PDB entry 9H9N | electron microscopy, 3.10 A resolution | chains A and O of the 13 polymer chains in the assembly

Chain A:
Molecule: 16S RNA
Organism: Escherichia coli
Sequence (1541 nucleotides; row label = number of the first residue in the row; note: 1 number in that range is skipped by the numbering (no residue carries it; nothing is unmodelled there)):
     1 AAAUUGAAGA GUUUGAUCAU GGCUCAGAUU GAACGCUGGC GGCAGGCCUA ACACAUGCAA
    61 GUCGAACGGU AACAGGAAGA AGCUUGCUUC UUUGCUGACG AGUGGCGGAC GGGUGAGUAA
   121 UGUCUGGGAA ACUGCCUGAU GGAGGGGGAU AACUACUGGA AACGGUAGCU AAUACCGCAU
   181 AACGUCGCAA GACCAAAGAG GGGGACCUUC GGGCCUCUUG CCAUCGGAUG UGCCCAGAUG
   241 GGAUUAGCUA GUAGGUGGGG UAACGGCUCA CCUAGGCGAC GAUCCCUAGC UGGUCUGAGA
   301 GGAUGACCAG CCACACUGGA ACUGAGACAC GGUCCAGACU CCUACGGGAG GCAGCAGUGG
   361 GGAAUAUUGC ACAAUGGGCG CAAGCCUGAU GCAGCCAUGC CGCGUGUAUG AAGAAGGCCU
   421 UCGGGUUGUA AAGUACUUUC AGCGGGGAGG AAGGGAGUAA AGUUAAUACC UUUGCUCAUU
   481 GACGUUACCC GCAGAAGAAG CACCGGCUAA CUCCGUGCCA GCAGCCXCGG UAAUACGGAG
   541 GGUGCAAGCG UUAAUCGGAA UUACUGGGCG UAAAGCGCAC GCAGGCGGUU UGUUAAGUCA
   601 GAUGUGAAAU CCCCGGGCUC AACCUGGGAA CUGCAUCUGA UACUGGCAAG CUUGAGUCUC
   661 GUAGAGGGGG GUAGAAUUCC AGGUGUAGCG GUGAAAUGCG UAGAGAUCUG GAGGAAUACC
   721 GGUGGCGAAG GCGGCCCCCU GGACGAAGAC UGACGCUCAG GUGCGAAAGC GUGGGGAGCA
   781 AACAGGAUUA GAUACCCUGG UAGUCCACGC CGUAAACGAU GUCGACUUGG AGGUUGUGCC
   841 CUUGAGGCGU GGCUUCCGGA GCUAACGCGU UAAGUCGACC GCCUGGGGAG UACGGCCGCA
   901 AGGUUAAAAC UCAAAUGAAU UGACGGGGGC
   932 CCGCACAAGC GGUGGAGCAU GUGGUUUAAU UCGAUGXAAC GCGAAGAACC UUACCUGGUC
   992 UUGACAUCCA CGGAAGUUUU CAGAGAUGAG AAUGUGCCUU CGGGAACCGU GAGACAGGUG
  1052 CUGCAUGGCU GUCGUCAGCU CGUGUUGUGA AAUGUUGGGU UAAGUCCCGC AACGAGCGCA
  1112 ACCCUUAUCC UUUGUUGCCA GCGGUCCGGC CGGGAACUCA AAGGAGACUG CCAGUGAUAA
  1172 ACUGGAGGAA GGUGGGGAUG ACGUCAAGUC AUCAUGGCCC UUACGACCAG GGCUACACAC
  1232 GUGCUACAAU GGCGCAUACA AAGAGAAGCG ACCUCGCGAG AGCAAGCGGA CCUCAUAAAG
  1292 UGCGUCGUAG UCCGGAUUGG AGUCUGCAAC UCGACUCCAU GAAGUCGGAA UCGCUAGUAA
  1352 UCGUGGAUCA GAAUGCCACG GUGAAUACGU UCCCGGCCUU GUACACACCG CCCGUXACAC
  1412 CAUGGGAGUG GGUUGCAAAA GAAGUAGGUA GCUUAACCUU CGGGAGGGCG CUUACCACUU
  1472 UGUGAUUCAU GACUGGGGUG AAGUCGUAAC AAGGUAACCG UAGGGGAACC UGCGGUUGGA
  1532 UCACCUCCUU A
Unresolved in the structure: 932-1386, 1535-1542
Modified / non-standard residues: PSU (pseudouridine-5'-monophosphate) at position 516, G7M (N7-methyl-guanosine-5'-monophosphate) at position 527, 2MG (2N-methylguanosine-5'-monophosphate) at position 967, 5MC (5-methylcytidine-5'-monophosphate) at position 968, 2MG (2N-methylguanosine-5'-monophosphate) at position 1208, 4OC (4n,o2'-methylcytidine-5'-monophosphate) at position 1402, 5MC (5-methylcytidine-5'-monophosphate) at position 1407, UR3 (3-methyluridine-5'-monophoshate) at position 1498, 2MG (2N-methylguanosine-5'-monophosphate) at position 1516, MA6 (6N-dimethyladenosine-5'-monophoshate) at position 1518, MA6 (6N-dimethyladenosine-5'-monophoshate) at position 1519
Bound ions: Mg2+ site 1 near G21 (its only coordinating residue here); Mg2+ site 2 near C48 (its only coordinating residue here); Mg2+ site 3 near A53 (its only coordinating residue here); Mg2+ site 4: A59, U387; Mg2+ site 5 near G100 (its only coordinating residue here); K+ site 1: G104, G105; Mg2+ site 6: A109, G331; Mg2+ site 7: A116, G117, G289; Mg2+ site 8 near C135 (its only coordinating residue here); K+ site 2: G145, A197; Mg2+ site 9: A174, C175; Mg2+ site 10: U180, A195; 32 more Mg2+ sites not listed; 4 more K+ sites not listed
Residues lining bound ligands: A1IC4 ((2S,3S)-2-[[(2S)-2-[[(2S,4S)-5-aminocarbonyloxy-4-oxidanyl-2-[[(2S,3R)-3-oxidanylpiperidin-2-yl]carbonylamino]pentanoyl]amino]-3-(1H-imidazol-4-yl)propanoyl]amino]-3-(2-chloranyl-1H-imidazol-4-yl)-3-oxidanyl-propanoic acid): U692, G693, U788, U789, G791, A792, A794, C795, C796, U1506

Chain O:
Molecule: Small ribosomal subunit protein uS15
Organism: Escherichia coli
UniProtKB: P0ADZ4 (RS15_ECOLI); residue numbers follow UniProt; this construct covers 1-89
Amino-acid sequence (89 residues; each row starts with the number of its first residue):
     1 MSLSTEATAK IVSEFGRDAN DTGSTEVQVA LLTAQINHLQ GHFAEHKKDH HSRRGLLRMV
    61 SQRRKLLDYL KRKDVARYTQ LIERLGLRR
Unresolved in the structure: 1
Bound ions: K+: Ser52 (shared with U740(A) of chain A)

Chain A / chain O interface:
Residue-residue contacts - 47 pairs, chain A then chain O:
  C580(A) - Leu57(O)  sugar contact
  G581(A) - Ser61(O)  phosphate contact
  G656(A) - Gly23(O)  base contact
  G656(A) - Gln28(O)  hydrogen bond to the sugar
  G656(A) - Gln62(O)  sugar contact
  U657(A) - Thr22(O)  hydrogen bond to the sugar
  U657(A) - Gln28(O)  sugar contact
  U657(A) - Leu31(O)  sugar contact
  C658(A) - Thr22(O)  sugar contact
  U659(A) - Thr8(O)  phosphate contact
  G666(A) - His51(O)  sugar contact
  G666(A) - Ser52(O)  base contact
  G667(A) - His42(O)  base contact
  G667(A) - Asp49(O)  hydrogen bond to the sugar
  G668(A) - His46(O)  hydrogen bond to the base
  G668(A) - Asp49(O)  sugar contact
  A728(A) - Arg54(O)  salt bridge to the phosphate
  G730(A) - His51(O)  base contact
  C739(A) - His42(O)  hydrogen bond to the sugar
  U740(A) - Ser2(O)  hydrogen bond to the phosphate
  U740(A) - His38(O)  phosphate contact
  U740(A) - Leu39(O)  phosphate contact
  U740(A) - His42(O)  sugar contact
  U740(A) - Ser52(O)  hydrogen bond to the sugar
  G741(A) - Ser2(O)  phosphate contact
  G741(A) - His51(O)  sugar contact
  G741(A) - Ser52(O)  sugar contact
  G741(A) - Gly55(O)  sugar contact
  A749(A) - Asn20(O)  hydrogen bond to the sugar
  A749(A) - Thr22(O)  base contact
  C750(A) - Asn20(O)  sugar contact
  C750(A) - Asp21(O)  sugar contact
  C750(A) - Thr22(O)  hydrogen bond to the sugar
  C750(A) - Gly23(O)  hydrogen bond to the sugar
  C750(A) - Ser24(O)  sugar contact
  U751(A) - Asp21(O)  sugar contact
  U751(A) - Gly23(O)  sugar contact
  U751(A) - Ser24(O)  sugar contact
  G752(A) - Tyr69(O)  sugar contact
  A753(A) - Tyr69(O)  hydrogen bond to the phosphate
  A753(A) - Lys73(O)  salt bridge to the phosphate
  C754(A) - Leu66(O)  sugar contact
  C754(A) - Tyr69(O)  sugar contact
  C754(A) - Arg72(O)  salt bridge to the phosphate
  G755(A) - Lys65(O)  phosphate contact
  C764(A) - His50(O)  sugar contact
  C808(A) - Lys48(O)  salt bridge to the phosphate
Also at the interface, not in a pair above, chain A (28 interface residues in all): A579, C660, G669, A729, G742
Also at the interface, not in a pair above, chain O (33 interface residues in all): Thr5, Thr25, Gln35, Arg58, Met59

In short:
Chain A and chain O form an interface of 28 and 33 residues respectively; the contacts include 11 hydrogen
bonds and 4 salt bridges. Polar contacts include G668(A)-His46(O), G656(A)-Gln28(O) and U657(A)-Thr22(O).
Ligands of chain A: compound A1IC4. A59(A) and U387(A) coordinate Mg2+ site 4.
Here chain A is 16S RNA and chain O is Small ribosomal subunit protein uS15, both from Escherichia coli. Entry
9H9N (Complex 4 (BODY) 30S-GE81112 (weak residual tRNA)) was determined by electron microscopy (same
publication as 9H8G, 9H9H, 9H9I, 9H9J, 9H9K, 9H9L and 9H9M).
